PDB entry 1FZC | X-ray diffraction, 2.30 A resolution | chains D and F of the 10 polymer chains in the assembly

# Chain D
Name: Fibrin
Source organism: Homo sapiens
Notes: fragment: double-d
Reference sequence: P02671 (FIBA_HUMAN); residues 111-197 here correspond to UniProt positions 130-216 (UniProt number = residue number + 19)
Amino-acid sequence (87 residues; row label = number of the first residue in the row):
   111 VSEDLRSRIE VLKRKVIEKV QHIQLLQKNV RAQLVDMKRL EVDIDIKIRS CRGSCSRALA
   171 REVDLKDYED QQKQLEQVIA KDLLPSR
Disordered / not traced: 111-118, 193-197

# Chain F
Name: Fibrin
Source organism: Homo sapiens
Notes: fragment: double-d
Reference sequence: P02679 (FIBG_HUMAN); aligned to UniProt positions 111-429 over residues 88-406 (the alignment contains insertions or deletions, so no single offset holds)
Amino-acid sequence (319 residues; row label = number of the first residue in the row):
    88 KMLEEIMKYE ASILTHDSSI RYLQEIYNSN NQKIVNLKEK VAQLEAQCQE PCKDTVQIHD
   148 ITGKDCQDIA NKGAKQSGLY FIKPLKANQQ FLVYCEIDGS GNGWTVFQKR LDGSVDFKKN
   208 WIQYKEGFGH LSPTGTTEFW LGNEKIHLIS TQSAIPYALR VELEDWNGRT STADYAMFKV
   268 GPEADKYRLT YAYFAGGDAG DAFDGFDFGD DPSDKFFTSH NGMQFSTWDN DNDKFEGNCA
   328 EQDGSGWWMN KCHAGHLNGV YYQGGTYSKA STPNGYDNGI IWATWKTRWY SMKKTTMKII
   388 PFNRLTIGEG QQHHLGGAK
Disordered / not traced: 88-96, 398-406
Construct notes: conflict Lys88 (Ile114 in P02679)
Disulfide bonds: Cys153-Cys182, Cys326-Cys339
Ion coordination: Ca2+: Asp318, Asp320, Phe322, Gly324

# Chain D / chain F interface
Contacting residue pairs (29):
  Val121(D) - Ala98(F)
  Val121(D) - Leu101(F)
  Val126(D) - Leu101(F)  hydrophobic
  Lys129(D) - Asp104(F)  salt bridge
  Ile133(D) - Ile107(F)  hydrophobic
  Leu136(D) - Ile107(F)
  Leu136(D) - Gln111(F)
  Asn139(D) - Tyr114(F)  hydrogen bond (backbone-side chain)
  Val140(D) - Tyr114(F)
  Gln143(D) - Tyr114(F)  hydrogen bond (side chain-backbone)
  Gln143(D) - Asn117(F)
  Gln143(D) - Asn118(F)  hydrogen bond
  Asp146(D) - Asn118(F)
  Met147(D) - Ile121(F)  hydrophobic
  Leu150(D) - Ile121(F)  hydrophobic
  Leu150(D) - Leu124(F)  hydrophobic
  Leu150(D) - Lys125(F)
  Ile154(D) - Leu124(F)  hydrophobic
  Ile154(D) - Val128(F)  hydrophobic
  Lys157(D) - Glu132(F)  salt bridge
  Cys161(D) - Leu131(F)  hydrophobic
  Cys161(D) - Cys135(F)  disulfide
  Gly163(D) - Glu137(F)
  Gly163(D) - Pro138(F)
  Gly163(D) - Cys139(F)  hydrogen bond (backbone-backbone)
  Ser164(D) - Cys135(F)
  Ser164(D) - Gln136(F)
  Ser164(D) - Glu137(F)  hydrogen bond (side chain-backbone)
  Cys165(D) - Cys135(F)  hydrogen bond
Interface residues without a listed pair, chain D (22 interface residues in all): His132, Leu135, Asp153, Ile158, Ser160
Interface residues without a listed pair, chain F (21 interface residues in all): Leu110, Gln134
Inter-chain disulfides: Cys161(D)-Cys135(F)

# Overview
Chain D and chain F form an interface of 22 and 21 residues respectively; the contacts include 1 disulfide
bond, 6 hydrogen bonds and 2 salt bridges. Polar contacts include Lys129(D)-Asp104(F), Lys157(D)-Glu132(F) and
Asn139(D)-Tyr114(F). Asp318(F), Asp320(F), Phe322(F) and Gly324(F) coordinate Ca2+.
Here chain D is Fibrin and chain F is Fibrin, both from Homo sapiens. Entry 1FZC (Crystal structure of
fragment double-D from human fibrin with two different bound ligands) was determined by X-ray diffraction.
